Entry 6RQF (electron microscopy, 3.58 A resolution); this record covers chains B and C of the 16 polymer chains in the assembly.

== Chain B ==
Molecule: Cytochrome b6-f complex subunit 4
From: Spinacia oleracea
UniProt: P00166 (PETD_SPIOL); residues 1-160 here = UniProt positions 1-160
Amino-acid sequence (160 residues; numbered 1 to 160; the number before each row is that of its first residue):
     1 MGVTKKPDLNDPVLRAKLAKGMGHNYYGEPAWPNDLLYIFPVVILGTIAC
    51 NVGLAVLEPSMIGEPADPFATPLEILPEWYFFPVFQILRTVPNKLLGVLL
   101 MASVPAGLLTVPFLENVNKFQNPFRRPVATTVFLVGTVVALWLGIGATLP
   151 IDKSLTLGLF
Ligand contacts:
  - 6PL ((4S,7R)-4-hydroxy-N,N,N-trimethyl-9-oxo-7-[(palmitoyloxy)methyl]-3,5,8-trioxa-4-phosphahexacosan-1-aminium 4-oxide): Thr47, Cys50, Asn51, Leu54
  - chlorophyll a (CLA): Tyr80, Phe81, Pro83, Val84, Val104, Pro105, Leu108, Ala129, Val132, Phe133, Val135, Gly136, Val139, Ala140, Leu143
  - heme c (HEC): Asn25, Phe40, Val43
From the paper describing this entry:
  - binding site for chlorophyll a: Val84, Met101
  - catalytic residues: Glu78 (citing earlier work)

== Chain C ==
Molecule: Cytochrome f
From: Spinacia oleracea
UniProt: P16013 (CYF_SPIOL); residues 1-285 here correspond to UniProt positions 36-320 (UniProt number = residue number + 35)
Amino-acid sequence (285 residues; each row starts with the number of its first residue):
     1 YPIFAQQGYENPREATGRIVCANCHLANKPVDIEVPQAVLPDTVFEAVVR
    51 IPYDMQLKQVLANGKKGGLNVGAVLILPEGFELAPPDRISPEMKEKMGNL
   101 SFQSYRPNKQNILVIGPVPGQKYSEITFPILAPDPATKKDVHFLKYPIYV
   151 GGNRGRGQIYPDGSKSNNTVYNSTATGIVKKIVRKEKGGYEINIADASDG
   201 REVVDIIPRGPELLVSEGESIKLDQPLTSNPNVGGFGQGDAEVVLQDPLR
   251 IQGLLFFFASVILAQIFLVLKKKQFEKVQLSEMNF
Ion coordination: heme c Fe: Tyr1, His25
Ligand contacts: heme c (HEC): Tyr1, Pro2, Phe4, Ala5, Cys21, Cys24, His25, Gln59, Asn70, Val71, Gly72, Ala73, Val74, Pro117, Asn153, Gly155, Arg156, Gly157, Ile159, Tyr160, Phe236
Swiss-Prot annotation at these positions:
  - binding site (heme): Tyr1, Cys21, Cys24, His25

== Interface between chain B and chain C ==
Contacting residue pairs - 42 pairs, chain B then chain C:
  Val3(B) - Phe285(C)  hydrophobic
  Thr4(B) - Phe285(C)
  Glu29(B) - Lys272(C)  salt bridge
  Glu29(B) - Glu276(C)
  Pro30(B) - Gln279(C)
  Pro30(B) - Phe285(C)  hydrophobic
  Pro33(B) - Phe275(C)  hydrophobic
  Asn34(B) - Lys272(C)
  Asn34(B) - Glu276(C)
  Asn34(B) - Gln279(C)  hydrogen bond
  Tyr38(B) - Leu268(C)
  Tyr38(B) - Lys271(C)
  Tyr38(B) - Lys272(C)
  Ile39(B) - Lys272(C)
  Pro41(B) - Leu268(C)  hydrophobic
  Val42(B) - Gln265(C)  hydrogen bond (backbone-side chain)
  Val42(B) - Leu268(C)  hydrophobic
  Gly46(B) - Gln265(C)
  Ala49(B) - Phe258(C)
  Ala49(B) - Val261(C)  hydrophobic
  Val52(B) - Phe257(C)  hydrophobic
  Gly53(B) - Phe258(C)
  Val56(B) - Gln246(C)
  Val56(B) - Leu254(C)  hydrophobic
  Leu57(B) - Gln37(C)
  Glu58(B) - Gln37(C)
  Glu58(B) - Lys145(C)  salt bridge
  Pro59(B) - Lys145(C)
  Pro59(B) - Val244(C)
  Met61(B) - Lys145(C)
  Met61(B) - Pro147(C)
  Met61(B) - Glu242(C)
  Glu64(B) - Arg13(C)  salt bridge
  Asp67(B) - Ala15(C)
  Ala70(B) - Ala15(C)
  Ala70(B) - Thr16(C)
  Thr71(B) - Thr16(C)
  Pro72(B) - Thr16(C)
  Leu73(B) - Thr16(C)
  Leu73(B) - Gly17(C)
  Leu73(B) - Arg18(C)
  Leu73(B) - Gln238(C)
Also at the interface, not in a pair above, chain B (31 interface residues in all): Gly2, Lys5, Trp32, Leu37, Leu45, Ile62
Also at the interface, not in a pair above, chain C (32 interface residues in all): Leu144, Tyr146, Tyr149, Arg250, Ile251, Ala264, Val269, Leu280

== Summary ==
31 residues of chain B and 32 residues of chain C are in contact; the contacts include 2 hydrogen bonds and 3
salt bridges. Polar pairs include Glu29(B)-Lys272(C), Glu58(B)-Lys145(C) and Glu64(B)-Arg13(C). From the
paper: the catalytic residue Glu78(B); a binding site for chlorophyll a at Val84(B) and Met101(B).
Chain B is Cytochrome b6-f complex subunit 4 and chain C is Cytochrome f, both from Spinacia oleracea; the
structure, 3.6 Angstrom cryo-EM structure of the dimeric cytochrome b6f complex from Spinacia oleracea with
natively bound ..., was determined by electron microscopy.
